PDB entry 3SR6 | X-ray diffraction, 2.10 A resolution | chains C and L of the 6 polymer chains in the assembly

[Chain C (and L)]
Name: Xanthine dehydrogenase/oxidase
From: Bos taurus
Notes: EC 1.17.1.4, 1.17.3.2; fragment: Molybdenum Binding Domain; chain L of this document is another copy of the same molecule, construct and numbering; everything in this record applies to it too
Reference sequence: P80457 (XDH_BOVIN); numbering as in UniProt (aligned over 571-1315)
Chain sequence (745 residues; numbered 571 to 1315; the number before each row is that of its first residue):
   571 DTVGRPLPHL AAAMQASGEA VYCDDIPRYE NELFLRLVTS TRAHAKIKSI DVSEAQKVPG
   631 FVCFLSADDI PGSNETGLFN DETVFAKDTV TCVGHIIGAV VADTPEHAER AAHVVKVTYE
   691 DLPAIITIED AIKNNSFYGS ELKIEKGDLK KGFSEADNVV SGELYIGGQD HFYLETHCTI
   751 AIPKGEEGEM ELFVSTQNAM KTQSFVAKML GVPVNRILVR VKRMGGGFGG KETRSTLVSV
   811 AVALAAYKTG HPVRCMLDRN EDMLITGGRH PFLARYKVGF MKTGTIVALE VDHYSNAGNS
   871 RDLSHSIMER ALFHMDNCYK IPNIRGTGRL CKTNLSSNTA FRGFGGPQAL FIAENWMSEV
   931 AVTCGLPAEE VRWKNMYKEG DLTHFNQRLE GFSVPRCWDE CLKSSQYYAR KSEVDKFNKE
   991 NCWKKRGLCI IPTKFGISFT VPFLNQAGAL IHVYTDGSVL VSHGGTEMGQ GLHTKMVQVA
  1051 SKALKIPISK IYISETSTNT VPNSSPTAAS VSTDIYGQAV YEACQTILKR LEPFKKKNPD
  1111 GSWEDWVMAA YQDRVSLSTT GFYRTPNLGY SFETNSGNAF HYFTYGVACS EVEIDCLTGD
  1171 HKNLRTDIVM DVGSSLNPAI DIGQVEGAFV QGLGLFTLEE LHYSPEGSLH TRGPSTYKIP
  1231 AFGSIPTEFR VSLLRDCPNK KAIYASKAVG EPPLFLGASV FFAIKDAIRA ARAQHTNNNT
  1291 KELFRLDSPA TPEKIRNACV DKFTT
UniProt features mapped onto this chain:
  - active site: Glu1261 (Proton acceptor)
  - binding site (Mo-molybdopterin): Gln767, Phe798, Arg912, Ala1079
  - binding site (substrate): Glu802, Arg880, Phe914, Thr1010
Small-molecule neighbours:
  - MTE (phosphonic acidmono-(2-amino-5,6-dimercapto-4-oxo-3,7,8a,9,10,10a-hexahydro-4H-8-oxa-1,3,9,10-tetraaza-anthracen-7-ylmethyl)ester): Gly796, Gly797, Phe798, Gly799, Arg912, Met1038, Gly1039, Gln1040, Leu1042, Thr1077, Ala1078, Ala1079, Ser1080, Val1081, Ser1082, Thr1083, Gln1194, Gly1260, Glu1261
  - RMO ([arsenothionito(2-)-kappa~2~O,S](oxo)molybdenum): Gln767, Phe798, Gly799, Glu802, Ala910, Phe911, Arg912, Gly913, Phe914, Thr1077, Ala1078, Ala1079, Ser1080, Glu1261

[Interface between chain C and chain L]
Contacting residue pairs (121; chain C residue first):
  Met584(C) - Glu756(L)
  Met584(C) - Glu757(L)
  Glu589(C) - Gly755(L)
  Glu589(C) - Glu756(L)
  Ala590(C) - Glu756(L)
  Val591(C) - Lys754(L)
  Val591(C) - Glu756(L)  hydrogen bond (backbone-side chain)
  Pro597(C) - Tyr599(L)
  Pro597(C) - Asn601(L)
  Arg598(C) - Tyr599(L)
  Arg598(C) - Glu600(L)  salt bridge
  Tyr599(C) - Pro597(L)
  Tyr599(C) - Arg598(L)
  Tyr599(C) - Tyr599(L)
  Glu600(C) - Arg598(L)  salt bridge
  Glu600(C) - Glu600(L)
  Lys754(C) - Val591(L)
  Gly755(C) - Glu589(L)
  Glu756(C) - Met584(L)
  Glu756(C) - Glu589(L)
  Glu756(C) - Ala590(L)
  Glu756(C) - Val591(L)  hydrogen bond (side chain-backbone)
  Glu756(C) - Lys792(L)
  Glu756(C) - Arg793(L)  salt bridge
  Glu757(C) - Met584(L)
  Glu757(C) - Tyr1062(L)
  Glu759(C) - Lys792(L)  salt bridge
  Glu759(C) - Tyr1062(L)  hydrogen bond
  Glu759(C) - Ser1064(L)  hydrogen bond
  Glu761(C) - Arg790(L)  salt bridge
  Met770(C) - Thr1025(L)
  Met770(C) - Tyr1121(L)
  Gln773(C) - Tyr1024(L)
  Pro783(C) - Asp1026(L)
  Pro783(C) - Ser1028(L)
  Val784(C) - Tyr1024(L)  hydrophobic
  Val784(C) - Asp1026(L)  hydrogen bond (backbone-side chain)
  Val784(C) - Ser1028(L)
  Asn785(C) - Ser1028(L)  hydrogen bond (backbone-side chain)
  Asn785(C) - Val1029(L)  hydrogen bond (side chain-backbone)
  Asn785(C) - Leu1030(L)
  Asn785(C) - Lys1060(L)  hydrogen bond (side chain-backbone)
  Asn785(C) - Tyr1062(L)
  Arg786(C) - Tyr1062(L)
  Arg790(C) - Glu761(L)  salt bridge
  Arg790(C) - Arg790(L)
  Lys792(C) - Glu756(L)
  Lys792(C) - Glu759(L)  salt bridge
  Arg793(C) - Glu756(L)  salt bridge
  Pro1012(C) - Arg1124(L)  hydrogen bond (backbone-side chain)
  Phe1013(C) - Tyr1121(L)  hydrophobic
  Phe1013(C) - Gln1122(L)
  Phe1013(C) - Arg1124(L)
  Leu1014(C) - Tyr1121(L)
  Asn1015(C) - Arg1124(L)  hydrogen bond (backbone-side chain)
  Gln1016(C) - Tyr1121(L)
  Gln1016(C) - Arg1124(L)
  Leu1020(C) - Leu1020(L)  hydrophobic
  His1022(C) - Thr1068(L)
  His1022(C) - Asn1069(L)  hydrogen bond (side chain-backbone)
  His1022(C) - Thr1070(L)
  His1022(C) - Pro1072(L)
  Val1023(C) - Asn1073(L)  hydrogen bond (backbone-side chain)
  Tyr1024(C) - Gln773(L)
  Tyr1024(C) - Val784(L)  hydrophobic
  Tyr1024(C) - Thr1068(L)  hydrogen bond (side chain-backbone)
  Tyr1024(C) - Asn1069(L)
  Tyr1024(C) - Pro1072(L)  hydrophobic
  Tyr1024(C) - Asn1073(L)
  Thr1025(C) - Met770(L)
  Thr1025(C) - Asn1073(L)
  Asp1026(C) - Pro783(L)
  Asp1026(C) - Val784(L)  hydrogen bond (side chain-backbone)
  Ser1028(C) - Pro783(L)
  Ser1028(C) - Val784(L)
  Ser1028(C) - Asn785(L)  hydrogen bond (side chain-backbone)
  Val1029(C) - Asn785(L)  hydrogen bond (backbone-side chain)
  Leu1030(C) - Asn785(L)
  Lys1060(C) - Asn785(L)  hydrogen bond (backbone-side chain)
  Ile1061(C) - Asn785(L)
  Tyr1062(C) - Glu757(L)
  Tyr1062(C) - Glu759(L)  hydrogen bond
  Tyr1062(C) - Asn785(L)
  Tyr1062(C) - Arg786(L)
  Ser1064(C) - Glu759(L)  hydrogen bond
  Thr1068(C) - Tyr1024(L)  hydrogen bond (backbone-side chain)
  Asn1069(C) - His1022(L)  hydrogen bond (backbone-side chain)
  Asn1069(C) - Tyr1024(L)
  Asn1069(C) - Thr1070(L)
  Thr1070(C) - His1022(L)
  Thr1070(C) - Asn1069(L)
  Pro1072(C) - His1022(L)
  Pro1072(C) - Tyr1024(L)  hydrophobic
  Pro1072(C) - Ser1128(L)
  Asn1073(C) - Val1023(L)  hydrogen bond (side chain-backbone)
  Asn1073(C) - Tyr1024(L)
  Asn1073(C) - Thr1025(L)
  Asn1073(C) - Tyr1121(L)
  Asn1073(C) - Leu1127(L)
  Tyr1121(C) - Met770(L)
  Tyr1121(C) - Phe1013(L)  hydrophobic
  Tyr1121(C) - Leu1014(L)
  Tyr1121(C) - Gln1016(L)
  Tyr1121(C) - Asn1073(L)
  Gln1122(C) - Phe1013(L)
  Asp1123(C) - Arg1134(L)  salt bridge
  Arg1124(C) - Pro1012(L)  hydrogen bond (side chain-backbone)
  Arg1124(C) - Phe1013(L)
  Arg1124(C) - Asn1015(L)  hydrogen bond (side chain-backbone)
  Arg1124(C) - Gln1016(L)
  Arg1124(C) - Phe1132(L)
  Arg1124(C) - Arg1134(L)
  Arg1124(C) - Thr1135(L)  hydrogen bond (side chain-backbone)
  Ser1126(C) - Phe1132(L)
  Leu1127(C) - Asn1073(L)
  Ser1128(C) - Pro1072(L)
  Phe1132(C) - Arg1124(L)
  Phe1132(C) - Ser1126(L)
  Arg1134(C) - Asp1123(L)  salt bridge
  Arg1134(C) - Arg1124(L)
  Thr1135(C) - Arg1124(L)  hydrogen bond (backbone-side chain)
Other interface residues (no listed pair), chain C (60 interface residues in all): Asn601, Val1125, Thr1129, Thr1130
Other interface residues (no listed pair), chain L (62 interface residues in all): Ile1061, Val1071, Val1125, Thr1129, Thr1130, Leu1138

[Summary]
60 residues of chain C face 62 of chain L across their interface, with 26 hydrogen bonds and 10 salt bridges.
Among the polar pairs are Arg598(C)-Glu600(L), Glu756(C)-Arg793(L) and Glu759(C)-Lys792(L). Bound to chain C:
compound MTE and compound RMO.
Chain C and chain L are both Xanthine dehydrogenase/oxidase (Bos taurus); the structure, Crystal Structure of
Reduced Bovine Xanthine Oxidase in Complex with Arsenite, was determined by X-ray diffraction together with
3NVV from the same study.
